PDB entry 8OM8 | X-ray diffraction, 1.08 A resolution | chain AAA

== Chain AAA ==
Name: Lysozyme C
Source organism: Gallus gallus
Notes: EC 3.2.1.17
UniProtKB: P00698 (LYSC_CHICK); residues 1-129 here correspond to UniProt positions 19-147 (UniProt number = residue number + 18)
Sequence (129 residues; each row starts with the number of its first residue):
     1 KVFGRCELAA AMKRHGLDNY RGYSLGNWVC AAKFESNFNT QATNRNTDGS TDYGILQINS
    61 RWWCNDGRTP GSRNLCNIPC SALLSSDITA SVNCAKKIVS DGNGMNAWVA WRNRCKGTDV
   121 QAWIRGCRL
Cystine bridges: C6-C127, C30-C115, C64-C80, C76-C94
Ion coordination: V ion near D48 (its only coordinating residue here); Na+: S60, C64, S72, R73
Small-molecule neighbours:
  - VSU (tris-[(1-methyl-2-ethyl-3-hydroxy-4(1H)-pyridinone)]-V(V)3O7): R5, K33, F38, A122, W123
  - VTZ (1-methyl-2-ethyl-3-hydroxy-4(1H)-pyridinone)V(IV)O4): N46, D48, S50, D52, N59, R61, W62, A107
From the paper describing this entry:
  - VTZ coordination: D48
  - binding site for VSU: R5, K33, R73, D101, W123
  - contacts within the chain: D48-S50 (hydrogen bond)

== In short ==
Ligands of chain AAA: compound VSU and compound VTZ. S60, C64, S72 and R73 form the Na+ site. The paper
reports a binding site for VSU at R5, K33 and R73 among others; VTZ coordination by D48.
Chain AAA is Lysozyme C (Gallus gallus); the structure, X-ray structure of lysozyme obtained upon reaction
with [VIVO(empp)2] (Structure A), was determined by X-ray diffraction (same publication as 8OMS and 8OMT).
